Entry 2IC2 (X-ray diffraction, 1.30 A resolution); this record covers chain A.

# Chain A
Molecule: CG9211-pa
Organism: Drosophila melanogaster
Notes: fragment: First FNIII Domain
UniProt: Q2XY56 (Q2XY56_DROME); residues 466-577 here correspond to UniProt positions 456-567 (UniProt number = residue number - 10)
Amino-acid sequence (115 residues; numbered 463 to 577; the number before each row is that of its first residue):
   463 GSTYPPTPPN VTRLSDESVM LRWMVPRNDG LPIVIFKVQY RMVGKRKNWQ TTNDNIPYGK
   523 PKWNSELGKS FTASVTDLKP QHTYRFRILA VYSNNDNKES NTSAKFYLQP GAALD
Disordered / not traced: 477-479, 507-509, 573-577
Modified positions: Mse482 (selenomethionine; parent Met); Mse486 (selenomethionine; parent Met); Mse504 (selenomethionine; parent Met)
Construct notes: cloning artifact (463-465); modified residue (482, 486, 504)

# Summary
Chain A is CG9211-pa (Drosophila melanogaster); the structure, Crystal Structure of the First FNIII Domain of
Ihog, was determined by X-ray diffraction together with 2IBB from the same study.
